PDB entry 8IQ7 | X-ray diffraction, 2.10 A resolution | chains A and B

[Chain A (and B)]
Protein: Formate dehydrogenase
From: [Candida] boidinii
Notes: chain B of this document is another copy of the same molecule, construct and numbering; everything in this record applies to it too
UniProt: A0A0A1EQY0 (A0A0A1EQY0_CANBO); residue numbers follow UniProt; this construct covers 1-364
Chain sequence (364 residues; numbered 1 to 364; the number before each row is that of its first residue):
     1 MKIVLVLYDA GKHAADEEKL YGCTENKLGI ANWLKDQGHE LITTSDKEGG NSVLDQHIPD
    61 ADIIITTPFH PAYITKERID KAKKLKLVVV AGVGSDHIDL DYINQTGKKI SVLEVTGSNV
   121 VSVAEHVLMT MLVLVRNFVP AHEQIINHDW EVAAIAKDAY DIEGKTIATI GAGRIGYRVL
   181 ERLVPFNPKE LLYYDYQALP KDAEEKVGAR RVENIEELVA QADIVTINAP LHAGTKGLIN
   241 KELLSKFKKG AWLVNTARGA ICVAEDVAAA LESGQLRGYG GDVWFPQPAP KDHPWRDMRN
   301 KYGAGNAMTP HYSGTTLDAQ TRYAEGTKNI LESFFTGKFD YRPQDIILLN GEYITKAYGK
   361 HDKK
Not modelled in the structure: 357-364 (chain B: 354-364)
From the paper describing this entry:
  - mutagenesis - V120T (6.57-fold): increased catalytic activity on formate

[Chain A / chain B interface]
Pairs across the interface - 150 pairs, chain A then chain B:
  Tyr8(A) - Ala153(B)  hydrophobic
  Ala10(A) - Ala153(B)  hydrophobic
  His13(A) - Glu151(B)  salt bridge
  His13(A) - Ala153(B)
  His13(A) - Ala154(B)
  His13(A) - Lys157(B)  hydrogen bond
  Asp16(A) - Lys157(B)  salt bridge
  Asp16(A) - Tyr302(B)
  Glu17(A) - Lys157(B)
  Lys19(A) - Tyr160(B)  hydrogen bond
  Val121(A) - Glu163(B)
  Ser122(A) - Arg136(B)  hydrogen bond (backbone-side chain)
  Ser122(A) - Asp161(B)  hydrogen bond
  Glu125(A) - Arg136(B)  salt bridge
  Glu125(A) - Asp161(B)
  Glu125(A) - Ile162(B)  hydrogen bond (side chain-backbone)
  Glu125(A) - Glu163(B)  hydrogen bond (side chain-backbone)
  His126(A) - Arg136(B)
  Met129(A) - Leu132(B)
  Met129(A) - Val133(B)  hydrophobic
  Met129(A) - Arg136(B)
  Met129(A) - Phe138(B)  hydrophobic
  Leu132(A) - Met129(B)
  Val133(A) - Met129(B)  hydrophobic
  Val133(A) - Val133(B)  hydrophobic
  Arg136(A) - Ser122(B)  hydrogen bond (side chain-backbone)
  Arg136(A) - Glu125(B)  salt bridge
  Arg136(A) - His126(B)
  Arg136(A) - Met129(B)
  Arg136(A) - Tyr312(B)  hydrogen bond (backbone-side chain)
  Arg136(A) - Ser313(B)  hydrogen bond (side chain-backbone)
  Arg136(A) - Thr316(B)
  Asn137(A) - Tyr312(B)
  Phe138(A) - Met129(B)  hydrophobic
  Phe138(A) - Thr309(B)
  Phe138(A) - Tyr312(B)
  Val139(A) - His142(B)
  Ala141(A) - Thr309(B)
  Ala141(A) - Pro310(B)
  Ala141(A) - Tyr312(B)  hydrophobic
  His142(A) - Val139(B)
  His142(A) - Asn306(B)
  His142(A) - Met308(B)  hydrogen bond (side chain-backbone)
  Glu143(A) - Ile146(B)
  Gln144(A) - Pro310(B)
  Ile145(A) - Trp284(B)  hydrophobic
  Ile145(A) - Arg296(B)  hydrogen bond (backbone-side chain)
  Ile145(A) - Met308(B)
  Ile145(A) - Thr309(B)
  Ile145(A) - Pro310(B)
  Ile146(A) - Glu143(B)
  Ile146(A) - Arg296(B)
  Ile146(A) - Arg299(B)
  His148(A) - Lys291(B)  hydrogen bond (backbone-side chain)
  His148(A) - Arg296(B)
  His148(A) - Asp297(B)  salt bridge
  Asp149(A) - Arg296(B)  hydrogen bond (backbone-side chain)
  Trp150(A) - Trp284(B)
  Trp150(A) - Pro288(B)
  Trp150(A) - Ala289(B)
  Trp150(A) - Pro310(B)  hydrophobic
  Trp150(A) - His311(B)
  Glu151(A) - His13(B)  salt bridge
  Val152(A) - His311(B)
  Val152(A) - Tyr312(B)  hydrophobic
  Val152(A) - Thr315(B)
  Ala153(A) - Tyr8(B)  hydrophobic
  Ala153(A) - Ala10(B)  hydrophobic
  Ala153(A) - His13(B)
  Ala154(A) - His13(B)
  Ile155(A) - Tyr312(B)  hydrophobic
  Ala156(A) - Leu20(B)  hydrophobic
  Ala156(A) - Thr315(B)
  Ala156(A) - Leu317(B)
  Lys157(A) - His13(B)  hydrogen bond
  Lys157(A) - Asp16(B)  salt bridge
  Lys157(A) - Glu17(B)
  Lys157(A) - Leu20(B)
  Lys157(A) - Leu317(B)
  Ala159(A) - Thr316(B)
  Ala159(A) - Leu317(B)  hydrogen bond (backbone-backbone)
  Tyr160(A) - Glu17(B)
  Tyr160(A) - Leu317(B)
  Tyr160(A) - Asp318(B)
  Asp161(A) - Ser122(B)  hydrogen bond
  Asp161(A) - Glu125(B)
  Asp161(A) - Thr316(B)  hydrogen bond
  Asp161(A) - Asp318(B)  hydrogen bond (backbone-side chain)
  Asp161(A) - Arg322(B)  salt bridge
  Ile162(A) - Glu125(B)  hydrogen bond (backbone-side chain)
  Glu163(A) - Val121(B)
  Glu163(A) - Glu125(B)  hydrogen bond (backbone-side chain)
  Lys165(A) - Asp318(B)  salt bridge
  Glu181(A) - Pro185(B)
  Arg182(A) - Pro185(B)
  Arg182(A) - Phe186(B)
  Pro185(A) - Glu181(B)
  Pro185(A) - Arg182(B)
  Pro185(A) - Pro185(B)  hydrophobic
  Phe186(A) - Leu128(B)  hydrophobic
  Phe186(A) - Arg182(B)
  Phe186(A) - Phe186(B)  hydrophobic
  Trp284(A) - Ile145(B)  hydrophobic
  Trp284(A) - Trp150(B)
  Gln287(A) - Trp150(B)
  Pro288(A) - Trp150(B)
  Ala289(A) - Trp150(B)
  Lys291(A) - His148(B)  hydrogen bond (side chain-backbone)
  Arg296(A) - Ile145(B)  hydrogen bond (side chain-backbone)
  Arg296(A) - Ile146(B)
  Arg296(A) - His148(B)
  Arg296(A) - Asp149(B)  hydrogen bond (side chain-backbone)
  Asp297(A) - His148(B)  salt bridge
  Arg299(A) - Ile146(B)
  Tyr302(A) - Asp16(B)
  Asn306(A) - His142(B)  hydrogen bond (backbone-side chain)
  Ala307(A) - Phe138(B)
  Ala307(A) - His142(B)
  Met308(A) - His142(B)  hydrogen bond (backbone-side chain)
  Met308(A) - Ile145(B)
  Thr309(A) - Phe138(B)
  Thr309(A) - Ala141(B)
  Thr309(A) - Ile145(B)
  Pro310(A) - Ala141(B)
  Pro310(A) - Gln144(B)
  Pro310(A) - Ile145(B)
  Pro310(A) - Trp150(B)  hydrophobic
  His311(A) - Trp150(B)
  His311(A) - Val152(B)
  Tyr312(A) - Arg136(B)  hydrogen bond (side chain-backbone)
  Tyr312(A) - Asn137(B)
  Tyr312(A) - Phe138(B)
  Tyr312(A) - Ala141(B)  hydrophobic
  Tyr312(A) - Val152(B)  hydrophobic
  Tyr312(A) - Ile155(B)  hydrophobic
  Ser313(A) - Arg136(B)  hydrogen bond (backbone-side chain)
  Thr315(A) - Val152(B)
  Thr315(A) - Ala156(B)
  Thr316(A) - Arg136(B)
  Thr316(A) - Ala159(B)
  Thr316(A) - Asp161(B)  hydrogen bond
  Leu317(A) - Ala156(B)
  Leu317(A) - Lys157(B)
  Leu317(A) - Ala159(B)  hydrogen bond (backbone-backbone)
  Leu317(A) - Tyr160(B)
  Asp318(A) - Tyr160(B)
  Asp318(A) - Asp161(B)  hydrogen bond (side chain-backbone)
  Asp318(A) - Lys165(B)  salt bridge
  Gln320(A) - Ala156(B)
  Arg322(A) - Asp161(B)  salt bridge
Interface residues without a listed pair, chain A (69 interface residues in all): Leu20, Leu128, Ala319
Interface residues without a listed pair, chain B (70 interface residues in all): Lys19, Asp158, Gln287, Ala307, Ala319, Gln320

[Overview]
69 residues of chain A and 70 residues of chain B are in contact, with 30 hydrogen bonds and 12 salt bridges.
Polar contacts include His13(A)-Glu151(B), Asp16(A)-Lys157(B) and Glu125(A)-Arg136(B). The paper reports that
V120T of chain A increases catalytic activity on formate.
Chain A and chain B are both Formate dehydrogenase ([Candida] boidinii); the structure, Ambient Temperature
Crystal Structure of Candida boidinii Formate Dehydrogenase, was determined by X-ray diffraction, deposited
together with 8IVJ and 8HTY.
